Entry 6JYO (X-ray diffraction, 1.50 A resolution); this record covers chains A and C.

Chain A (and C):
Molecule: norovirus P domain protein
From: Human norovirus - Alphatron
Notes: chain C of this document is another copy of the same molecule, construct and numbering; everything in this record applies to it too
Amino-acid sequence (309 residues; row label = number of the first residue in the row):
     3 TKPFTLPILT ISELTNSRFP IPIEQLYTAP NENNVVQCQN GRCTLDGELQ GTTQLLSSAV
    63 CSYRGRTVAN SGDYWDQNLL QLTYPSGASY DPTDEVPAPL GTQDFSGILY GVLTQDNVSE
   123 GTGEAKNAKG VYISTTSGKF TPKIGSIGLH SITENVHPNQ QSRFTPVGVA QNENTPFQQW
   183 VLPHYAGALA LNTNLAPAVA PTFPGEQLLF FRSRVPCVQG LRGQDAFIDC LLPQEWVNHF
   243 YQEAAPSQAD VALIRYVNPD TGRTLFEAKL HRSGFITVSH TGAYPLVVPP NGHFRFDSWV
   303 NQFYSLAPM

Chain A / chain C interface:
Pairs across the interface (97):
  P9(A) - Q244(C)
  I10(A) - Q244(C)  hydrogen bond (backbone-side chain)
  L11(A) - Q244(C)
  S14(A) - L58(C)
  E15(A) - L57(C)
  E15(A) - L58(C)
  L16(A) - L58(C)
  T17(A) - L58(C)
  P22(A) - S60(C)
  I23(A) - S60(C)
  P24(A) - L58(C)  hydrophobic
  P24(A) - S60(C)
  P24(A) - R165(C)
  L57(A) - E15(C)
  L58(A) - S14(C)
  L58(A) - E15(C)
  L58(A) - L16(C)
  L58(A) - T17(C)
  L58(A) - P24(C)  hydrophobic
  L58(A) - E237(C)
  S60(A) - P22(C)
  S60(A) - I23(C)
  S60(A) - P24(C)
  W77(A) - E126(C)
  Y112(A) - A127(C)  hydrophobic
  Y112(A) - A130(C)  hydrophobic
  V114(A) - V114(C)  hydrophobic
  V114(A) - V169(C)  hydrophobic
  T116(A) - P218(C)
  T116(A) - V220(C)
  N119(A) - C219(C)
  N119(A) - G222(C)
  N119(A) - L223(C)  hydrogen bond (side chain-backbone)
  N119(A) - R224(C)
  N119(A) - Q226(C)  hydrogen bond (side chain-backbone)
  V120(A) - G222(C)  hydrogen bond (backbone-backbone)
  V120(A) - R224(C)
  S121(A) - G222(C)
  S121(A) - R224(C)
  E122(A) - Q173(C)  hydrogen bond
  E122(A) - E175(C)
  E122(A) - Q221(C)  hydrogen bond (backbone-side chain)
  E122(A) - G222(C)
  E122(A) - L223(C)  hydrogen bond (side chain-backbone)
  G123(A) - E175(C)
  G125(A) - Q221(C)  hydrogen bond (backbone-side chain)
  E126(A) - W77(C)
  E126(A) - Y134(C)
  E126(A) - H152(C)  salt bridge
  E126(A) - I154(C)
  E126(A) - Q221(C)
  A127(A) - Y112(C)  hydrophobic
  A127(A) - Y134(C)  hydrogen bond (backbone-side chain)
  A127(A) - I154(C)  hydrophobic
  A127(A) - V220(C)
  A127(A) - Q221(C)
  K128(A) - V220(C)  hydrogen bond (backbone-backbone)
  N129(A) - C219(C)  hydrogen bond (side chain-backbone)
  N129(A) - V220(C)  hydrogen bond (backbone-backbone)
  A130(A) - Y112(C)
  A130(A) - V220(C)  hydrophobic
  Y134(A) - E126(C)
  Y134(A) - A127(C)  hydrogen bond (side chain-backbone)
  H152(A) - E126(C)  salt bridge
  I154(A) - E126(C)
  I154(A) - A127(C)  hydrophobic
  R165(A) - P218(C)
  V169(A) - V114(C)  hydrophobic
  Q173(A) - E122(C)  hydrogen bond
  E175(A) - E122(C)
  E175(A) - G123(C)
  P218(A) - T116(C)
  C219(A) - N119(C)
  C219(A) - N129(C)  hydrogen bond (backbone-side chain)
  V220(A) - A127(C)
  V220(A) - K128(C)  hydrogen bond (backbone-backbone)
  V220(A) - N129(C)  hydrogen bond (backbone-backbone)
  V220(A) - A130(C)  hydrophobic
  Q221(A) - E122(C)  hydrogen bond (side chain-backbone)
  Q221(A) - G125(C)
  Q221(A) - E126(C)
  Q221(A) - A127(C)
  G222(A) - N119(C)
  G222(A) - V120(C)  hydrogen bond (backbone-backbone)
  G222(A) - S121(C)
  G222(A) - E122(C)
  L223(A) - N119(C)  hydrogen bond (backbone-side chain)
  L223(A) - E122(C)  hydrogen bond (backbone-side chain)
  R224(A) - N119(C)
  R224(A) - V120(C)
  R224(A) - S121(C)
  Q226(A) - N119(C)  hydrogen bond (backbone-side chain)
  E237(A) - L58(C)
  Y243(A) - E15(C)
  Q244(A) - P9(C)
  Q244(A) - I10(C)  hydrogen bond (side chain-backbone)
  Q244(A) - L11(C)
Also at the interface, not in a pair above, chain A (50 interface residues in all): S59, T167, P168, N174
Also at the interface, not in a pair above, chain C (53 interface residues in all): E26, S59, T167, P168, N174, R216, G225, Y243

Summary:
50 residues of chain A and 53 residues of chain C are in contact, with 23 hydrogen bonds and 2 salt bridges.
Among the polar pairs are E126(A)-H152(C), I10(A)-Q244(C) and N119(A)-L223(C).
Both chains are norovirus P domain protein (Human norovirus - Alphatron). Entry 6JYO (GII.13/21 noroviruses
recognize glycans with a terminal beta-galactose via an unconventional glycan binding site) was determined by
X-ray diffraction, deposited together with 6JYN, 6JYR and 6JYS.
